PDB entry 7N0D | electron microscopy, 2.50 A resolution | chains B and H of the 14 polymer chains in the assembly

== Chain B (and H) ==
Molecule: Proofreading exoribonuclease
Source organism: Severe acute respiratory syndrome coronavirus 2
Notes: EC 3.1.13.-; chain H of this document is another copy of the same molecule, construct and numbering; everything in this record applies to it too
UniProtKB: P0DTD1 (R1AB_SARS2); residues 1-527 here correspond to UniProt positions 5926-6452 (UniProt number = residue number + 5925)
Chain sequence (527 residues; row label = number of the first residue in the row):
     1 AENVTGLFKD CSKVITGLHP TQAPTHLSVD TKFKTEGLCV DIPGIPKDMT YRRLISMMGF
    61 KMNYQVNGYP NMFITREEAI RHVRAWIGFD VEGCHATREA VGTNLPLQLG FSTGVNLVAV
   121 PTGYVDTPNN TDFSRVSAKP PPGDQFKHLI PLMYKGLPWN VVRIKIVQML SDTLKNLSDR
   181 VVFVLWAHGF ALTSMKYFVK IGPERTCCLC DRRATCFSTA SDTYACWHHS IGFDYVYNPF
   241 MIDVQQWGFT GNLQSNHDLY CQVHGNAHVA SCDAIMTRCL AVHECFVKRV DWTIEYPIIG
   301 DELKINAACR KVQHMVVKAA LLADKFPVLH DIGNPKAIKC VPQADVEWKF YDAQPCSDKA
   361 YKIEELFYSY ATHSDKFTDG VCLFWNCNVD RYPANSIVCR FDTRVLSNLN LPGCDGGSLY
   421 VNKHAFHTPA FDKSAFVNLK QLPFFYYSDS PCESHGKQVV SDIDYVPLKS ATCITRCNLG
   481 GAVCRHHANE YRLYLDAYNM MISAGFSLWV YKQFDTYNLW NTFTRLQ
Not modelled in the structure: 1, 455-464, 524-527
Sequence notes: engineered mutation A191 (Glu6116 in P0DTD1)
UniProt features mapped onto this chain:
  - region: C414 to T428 (GpppA-binding)
  - active site: D90, E92, H268, D273
  - binding site (Mg(2+)): D90, E92, H268, D273
  - binding site (Zn(2+)): C207, C210, C226, H229, H257, C261, H264, C279, C452, C477, C484, H487
  - binding site (S-adenosyl-L-methionine): D331 to A337
  - site: Q527 (Cleavage)
Bound ions: Mg2+ site 1: D90, E92, D273 (shared with 1 residue of chain K); Mg2+ site 2 near D90 (its only coordinating residue here); Zn2+ site 1: C207, C210, C226, H229; Zn2+ site 2: H257, C261, H264, C279; Zn2+ site 3: C452, C477, C484, H487
Residues lining bound ligands: chapso (1N7): A471, N478, L479, Y517, W520
From the paper describing this entry:
  - Mg2+ coordination: D90, E92, D273
  - binding site for the 22-nt RNA strand: E92, G93, H95, F146, W186, Q245
  - binding site for the 27-nt RNA strand: H95, N104
  - specificity-determining residues: H95 (proposed by the authors, not directly observed)
  - specificity-determining residues: P142
  - catalytic residues: H268 (citing earlier work)
  - mutagenesis - E191A: abolished catalytic activity

== How chain B and chain H interact ==
Pairs across the interface - 22 pairs, chain B then chain H:
  D144(B) with Q145(H)
  Q145(B) with D144(H); Q145(H)
  Q254(B) with N266(H), hydrogen bond
  N266(B) with Q254(H); N266(H)
  R404(B) with R404(H)
  K433(B) with V405(H)
  Q441(B) with Q441(H), hydrogen bond
  K469(B) with Y517(H)
  S470(B) with D515(H); Y517(H)
  A471(B) with D515(H), hydrogen bond (backbone-side chain); T516(H); Y517(H), hydrophobic
  T472(B) with D515(H)
  D515(B) with S470(H); A471(H), hydrogen bond (side chain-backbone); T472(H), hydrogen bond
  T516(B) with A471(H)
  Y517(B) with S470(H); A471(H)
Also at the interface, not in a pair above, chain B (20 interface residues in all): N252, D258, G265, V405, G481, W520
Also at the interface, not in a pair above, chain H (20 interface residues in all): K147, D258, G265, D402, K433, K469, I502

== In short ==
The chain B/chain H interface involves 20 residues from each chain; the contacts include 5 hydrogen bonds.
Polar contacts include Q254(B)-N266(H), Q441(B)-Q441(H) and A471(B)-D515(H). Bound to chain B: chapso. From
the paper: the catalytic residue H268(B); E191A of chain B abolishes catalytic activity.
Both chains are Proofreading exoribonuclease (Severe acute respiratory syndrome coronavirus 2). Entry 7N0D
(Cryo-EM structure of the tetrameric form of SARS-CoV-2 nsp10-nsp14 (E191A)-RNA complex) was determined by
electron microscopy (same publication as 7N0B and 7N0C).
